PDB entry 7OE5 | X-ray diffraction, 1.60 A resolution | chain AAA

Chain AAA:
Name: Bromodomain-containing protein 2
Organism: Homo sapiens
UniProtKB: P25440 (BRD2_HUMAN); numbering as in UniProt (aligned over 344-455)
Amino-acid sequence (115 residues; row label = number of the first residue in the row):
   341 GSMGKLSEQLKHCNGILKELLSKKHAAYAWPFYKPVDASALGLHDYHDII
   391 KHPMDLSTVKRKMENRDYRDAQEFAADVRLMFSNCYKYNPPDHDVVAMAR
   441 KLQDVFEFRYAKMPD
Unresolved in the structure: 341-345
Sequence notes: expression tag (341-343)
Residues lining bound ligands: V9H (3N-methyl-5N-(4-oxidanylcyclohexyl)-1-[(1S)-1-phenylethyl]pyrazole-3,5-dicarboxamide): Trp370, Pro371, Phe372, Val376, Leu381, Leu383, Cys425, Tyr428, Asn429, Pro430, His433, Val435, Met438
UniProt features mapped onto this chain:
  - mutagenesis: Val376 (V376A: Abolished binding to histone H4 acetylated at 'Lys-12' (H4K12ac)), Leu381 (L381A: Reduced binding to histone H4 acetylated at 'Lys-12' (H4K12ac)), Leu383 (L383A: Reduced binding to histone H4 acetylated at 'Lys-12' (H4K12ac)), Asn429 (N429A: Abolished binding to histone H4 acetylated at 'Lys-12' (H4K12ac))

Summary:
Ligands of chain AAA: compound V9H. UniProt lists 4 mutagenesis sites.
Chain AAA is Bromodomain-containing protein 2 (Homo sapiens); the structure, C-TERMINAL BROMODOMAIN OF HUMAN
BRD2 WITH N5-hydroxycyclohexyl-N3-methyl-1-phenylethyl-1H-pyrazole-3,5-dicarboxamide, was determined by X-ray
diffraction together with 7OE4, 7OE6 and 7OGY from the same study.
